PDB entry 3A9G | X-ray diffraction, 2.39 A resolution | chain A

# Chain A
Molecule: Putative uncharacterized protein
Source organism: Pyrobaculum aerophilum
Notes: EC 1.1.5.2; fragment: Resisues 18-371
UniProt: Q8ZUN8 (Q8ZUN8_PYRAE); residue numbers follow UniProt; this construct covers 18-371
Amino-acid sequence (354 residues; each row starts with the number of its first residue):
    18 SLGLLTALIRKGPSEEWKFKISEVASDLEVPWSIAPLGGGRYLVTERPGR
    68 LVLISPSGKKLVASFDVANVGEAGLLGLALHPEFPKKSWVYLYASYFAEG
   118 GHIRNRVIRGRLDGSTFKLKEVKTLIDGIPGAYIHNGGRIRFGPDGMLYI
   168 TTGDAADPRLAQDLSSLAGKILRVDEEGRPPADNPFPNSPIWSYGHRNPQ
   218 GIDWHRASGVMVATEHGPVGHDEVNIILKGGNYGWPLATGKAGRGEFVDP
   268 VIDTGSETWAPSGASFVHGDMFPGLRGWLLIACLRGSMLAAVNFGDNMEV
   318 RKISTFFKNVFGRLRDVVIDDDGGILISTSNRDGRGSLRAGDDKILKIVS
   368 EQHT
Unresolved in the structure: 18-32, 371
Metal / ion sites: Ca2+: E240, Y250

# Overview
E240 and Y250 form the Ca2+ site.
Chain A is Putative uncharacterized protein (Pyrobaculum aerophilum); the structure, Crystal Structure of
PQQ-dependent sugar dehydrogenase apo-form, was determined by X-ray diffraction together with 3A9H from the
same study.
